PDB entry 7K75 | X-ray diffraction, 2.50 A resolution | chains A and B

Chain A:
Molecule: Heavy chain of MAD2-6 IgA Fab
Organism: Homo sapiens
Notes: antibody fragment or engineered binder
Sequence (225 residues; numbered 1 to 225; the number before each row is that of its first residue):
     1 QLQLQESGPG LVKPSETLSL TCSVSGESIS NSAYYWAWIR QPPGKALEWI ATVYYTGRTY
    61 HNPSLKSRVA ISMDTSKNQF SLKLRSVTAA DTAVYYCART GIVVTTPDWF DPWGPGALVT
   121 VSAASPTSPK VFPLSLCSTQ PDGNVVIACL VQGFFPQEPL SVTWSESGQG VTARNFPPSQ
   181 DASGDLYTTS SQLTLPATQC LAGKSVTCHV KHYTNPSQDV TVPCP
Disulfide bonds: C22-C97, C149-C208, C200-C224

Chain B:
Molecule: Light chain of MAD2-6 IgA Fab
Organism: Homo sapiens
Notes: antibody fragment or engineered binder
Sequence (213 residues; row label = number of the first residue in the row):
     1 DIQMTQSPSS LSASVGDRVT ITCQASQDIR NYLNWYQQRP GKAPKLLIFD ASNLETGVPS
    61 RFSGSGSGTH FTFTISSLQP EDIATYYCQQ YGELITFGGG TNVQMKRTVA APSVFIFPPS
   121 DEQLKSGTAS VVCLLNNFYP REAKVQWKVD NALQSGNSQE SVTEQDSKDS TYSLSSTLTL
   181 SKADYEKHKV YACEVTHQGL SSPVTKSFNR GEC
Disulfide bonds: C23-C88, C133-C193

Interface between chain A and chain B:
Pairs across the interface - 84 pairs, chain A then chain B:
  Q41(A) - Q38(B)  hydrogen bond
  Q41(A) - Y87(B)  hydrogen bond
  K45(A) - Y87(B)  hydrogen bond (backbone-side chain)
  A46(A) - Y87(B)  hydrophobic
  A46(A) - G98(B)
  A46(A) - G99(B)
  L47(A) - P44(B)  hydrophobic
  L47(A) - Y87(B)  hydrophobic
  L47(A) - F97(B)
  W49(A) - L94(B)  hydrophobic
  W49(A) - I95(B)
  W49(A) - F97(B)
  Y60(A) - L94(B)  hydrophobic
  H61(A) - L94(B)
  Y96(A) - Q38(B)  hydrogen bond
  Y96(A) - K42(B)  hydrogen bond (side chain-backbone)
  Y96(A) - A43(B)  hydrophobic
  P107(A) - Y91(B)
  D108(A) - N34(B)  hydrogen bond (backbone-side chain)
  D108(A) - Q89(B)  hydrogen bond (backbone-side chain)
  D108(A) - Y91(B)
  D108(A) - I95(B)
  W109(A) - N34(B)
  W109(A) - Y36(B)
  W109(A) - L46(B)
  W109(A) - F49(B)  hydrophobic
  W109(A) - D50(B)
  W109(A) - Q89(B)
  F110(A) - Y36(B)  hydrogen bond (backbone-side chain)
  F110(A) - I95(B)  hydrophobic
  F110(A) - F97(B)  hydrophobic
  W113(A) - Y36(B)  hydrophobic
  W113(A) - A43(B)  hydrophobic
  W113(A) - P44(B)  hydrogen bond (side chain-backbone)
  G114(A) - A43(B)
  F132(A) - S120(B)
  F132(A) - E122(B)
  F132(A) - Q123(B)
  F132(A) - S126(B)
  P133(A) - S120(B)
  P133(A) - E122(B)
  L134(A) - F117(B)  hydrophobic
  L134(A) - P118(B)
  L134(A) - V132(B)  hydrophobic
  S135(A) - F117(B)
  S135(A) - P118(B)
  L136(A) - F115(B)  hydrophobic
  L136(A) - I116(B)
  L136(A) - F117(B)
  C137(A) - I116(B)  hydrogen bond (backbone-backbone)
  C137(A) - P118(B)
  C137(A) - F208(B)  hydrophobic
  C137(A) - C213(B)  disulfide
  S138(A) - I116(B)  hydrogen bond (side chain-backbone)
  S138(A) - K206(B)
  P141(A) - F115(B)  hydrophobic
  V146(A) - F117(B)  hydrophobic
  A148(A) - F117(B)  hydrophobic
  L150(A) - Q123(B)
  L150(A) - S130(B)
  Q152(A) - Q123(B)  hydrogen bond
  Q152(A) - T128(B)  hydrogen bond
  R174(A) - N136(B)  hydrogen bond
  R174(A) - N137(B)  hydrogen bond
  R174(A) - S173(B)
  N175(A) - T163(B)
  F176(A) - L134(B)  hydrophobic
  F176(A) - S161(B)
  F176(A) - T163(B)
  F176(A) - S173(B)
  F176(A) - L174(B)
  F176(A) - S175(B)
  P177(A) - S161(B)  hydrogen bond (backbone-side chain)
  P177(A) - V162(B)
  P177(A) - T163(B)
  S179(A) - Q159(B)
  S179(A) - E160(B)  hydrogen bond (side chain-backbone)
  Q180(A) - Q159(B)
  D181(A) - Q159(B)  hydrogen bond
  A182(A) - G156(B)
  T188(A) - Q159(B)
  Q192(A) - F115(B)
  Q192(A) - L134(B)
  Q192(A) - N136(B)  hydrogen bond
Also at the interface, not in a pair above, chain A (43 interface residues in all): I39, E48, P63, V104, I147, P178, S190
Also at the interface, not in a pair above, chain B (45 interface residues in all): E55, V114
Inter-chain disulfides: C137(A)-C213(B)

Summary:
The interface between chain A and chain B involves 43 residues on one side and 45 on the other, with 1
disulfide bond and 19 hydrogen bonds. Among the polar pairs are Q41(A)-Q38(B), Q41(A)-Y87(B) and
K45(A)-Y87(B).
Here chain A is Heavy chain of MAD2-6 IgA Fab and chain B is Light chain of MAD2-6 IgA Fab, both from Homo
sapiens. Entry 7K75 (Crystal structure of MAD2-6 IgA Fab in complex with PfCSP N-terminal peptide) was
determined by X-ray diffraction (same publication as 7K76).
